8B3O - chains AAA and eee of the 45 polymer chains in the assembly; structure by electron microscopy, 2.97 A resolution.

== Chain AAA ==
Name: Head virion protein G6P
Source organism: Enterobacteria phage f1
UniProt: P69531 (G6P_BPF1); residues 1-112 here = UniProt positions 1-112
Sequence (112 residues; row label = number of the first residue in the row):
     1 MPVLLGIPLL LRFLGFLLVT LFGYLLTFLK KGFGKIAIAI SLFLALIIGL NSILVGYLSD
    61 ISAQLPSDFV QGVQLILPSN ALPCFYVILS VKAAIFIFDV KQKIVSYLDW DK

== Chain eee ==
Name: Capsid protein G8P
Source organism: Enterobacteria phage f1
UniProt: P69540 (CAPSD_BPF1); residues 1-50 here correspond to UniProt positions 24-73 (UniProt number = residue number + 23)
Sequence (50 residues; numbered 1 to 50; the number before each row is that of its first residue):
     1 AEGDDPAKAA FDSLQASATE MIGYAWAMVV VIVGATIGIK LFKKFTSKAS
Unresolved in the structure: 1-4, 49-50
Sequence notes: engineered mutation Met-21 (Tyr44 in P69540)
From the paper describing this entry:
  - mutagenesis - Y21M: increased stability (citing earlier work)

== Chain AAA / chain eee interface ==
Contacting residue pairs (13; chain AAA residue first):
  Asp-68(AAA) with Val-30(eee)
  Phe-69(AAA) with Val-33(eee), hydrophobic; Gly-34(eee)
  Gln-71(AAA) with Val-31(eee)
  Gly-72(AAA) with Val-31(eee); Ala-35(eee)
  Val-73(AAA) with Gly-34(eee)
  Ile-76(AAA) with Ala-35(eee), hydrophobic; Ile-39(eee), hydrophobic
  Leu-77(AAA) with Phe-42(eee), hydrophobic
  Ala-81(AAA) with Phe-42(eee)
  Phe-85(AAA) with Phe-45(eee), hydrophobic
  Ile-88(AAA) with Phe-45(eee)
Interface residues without a listed pair, chain AAA (11 interface residues in all): Leu-82
Interface residues without a listed pair, chain eee (9 interface residues in all): Thr-46

== Summary ==
Chain AAA and chain eee form an interface of 11 and 9 residues respectively. The paper reports that Y21M of
chain eee increases stability.
Chain AAA is Head virion protein G6P and chain eee is Capsid protein G8P, both from Enterobacteria phage f1;
the structure, CryoEM structure of the pointy tip (proteins pIII/pVI/pVIII) from the f1 filamentous
bacteriophage, was determined by electron microscopy (same publication as 8B3P and 8B3Q).
